3D9F - chains A and D of the 4 polymer chains in the assembly; structure by X-ray diffraction, 2.20 A resolution.

Chain A (and D):
Name: Nitroalkane oxidase
Source organism: Fusarium oxysporum
Notes: EC 1.7.3.1; chain D of this document is another copy of the same molecule, construct and numbering; everything in this record applies to it too
UniProt: Q8X1D8 (Q8X1D8_FUSOX); residues 2-439 here = UniProt positions 2-439
Sequence (438 residues; numbered 2 to 439; the number before each row is that of its first residue):
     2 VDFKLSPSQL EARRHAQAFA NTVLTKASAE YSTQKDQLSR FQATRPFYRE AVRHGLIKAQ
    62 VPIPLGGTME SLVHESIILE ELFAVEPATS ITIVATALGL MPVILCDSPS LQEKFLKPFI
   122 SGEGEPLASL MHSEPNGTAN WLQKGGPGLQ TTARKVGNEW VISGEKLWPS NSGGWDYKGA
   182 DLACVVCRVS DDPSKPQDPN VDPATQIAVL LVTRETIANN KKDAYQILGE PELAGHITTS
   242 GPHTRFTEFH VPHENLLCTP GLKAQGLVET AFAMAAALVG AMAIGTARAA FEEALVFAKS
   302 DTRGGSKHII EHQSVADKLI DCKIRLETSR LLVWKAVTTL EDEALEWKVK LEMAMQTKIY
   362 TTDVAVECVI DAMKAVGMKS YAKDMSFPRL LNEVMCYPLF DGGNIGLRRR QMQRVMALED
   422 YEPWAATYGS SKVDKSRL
Unresolved in the structure: 433-439 (chain D: 432-439)
Sequence notes: engineered mutation Ala276 (Ser in Q8X1D8)
UniProt features mapped onto this chain:
  - active site: Asp402 (Proton acceptor)
  - binding site (FAD): Leu131 to Ser134, Thr139 to Asn141, Trp169 to Ser171, Arg304, His313, Gln314, Lys375 to Met379, Leu400 to Gly404
  - mutagenesis: Asp402 (D402E: Decreases enzyme activity about twentyfold; D402N: Almost abolishes enzyme activity towards neutral nitroethane, but retains activity towards anionic nitroethane), Arg409 (R409K: Reduces catalytic activity)
Ligand contacts:
  - FAD (flavin-adenine dinucleotide), molecule 1: Leu99, Leu131, Met132, His133, Ser134, Gly138, Thr139, Ala140, Asn141, Trp169, Pro170, Ser171, Leu234, Thr240, Phe273, Cys397, Leu400, Phe401, Asp402, Gly403, Gly404, Ile406, Gly407, Leu408, Arg411
  - FAD, molecule 2: Arg304, Ile310, His313, Val316, Lys375, Ala376, Val377, Gly378, Met379, Tyr382
  - 1-nitrohexane (N6C): Val95, Ala96, Leu99, Phe273, Ala276, Val280, Met283, Phe401, Asp402

Interface between chain A and chain D:
Contacting residue pairs (7):
  His313(A) - Gln314(D)
  Gln314(A) - His313(D)
  Gln314(A) - Gln314(D)
  Gln314(A) - Ser315(D)  hydrogen bond
  Ser315(A) - Gln314(D)  hydrogen bond
  Ser315(A) - Asp318(D)  hydrogen bond
  Asp318(A) - Ser315(D)  hydrogen bond

In short:
The chain A/chain D interface involves 4 residues from each chain, with 4 hydrogen bonds. Among the polar
pairs are Gln314(A)-Ser315(D) and Ser315(A)-Asp318(D). Bound to chain A: flavin-adenine dinucleotide and
1-nitrohexane.
Chain A and chain D are both Nitroalkane oxidase (Fusarium oxysporum); the structure, Nitroalkane oxidase:
active site mutant S276A crystallized with 1-nitrohexane, was determined by X-ray diffraction, deposited
together with 3D9D, 3D9E and 3D9G.
